7MI9 - chains E and H of the 10 polymer chains in the assembly; structure by electron microscopy, 3.89 A resolution.

# Chain E
Molecule: CRISPR-associated endoribonuclease Cas2
From: Geobacter sulfurreducens
Notes: EC 3.1.-.-
Reference sequence: Q74H35 (CAS2_GEOSL); residues 1-95 here = UniProt positions 1-95
Sequence (95 residues; row label = number of the first residue in the row):
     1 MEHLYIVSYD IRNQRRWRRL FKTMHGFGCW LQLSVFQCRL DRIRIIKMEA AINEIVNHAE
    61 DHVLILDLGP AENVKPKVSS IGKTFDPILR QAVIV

# Chain H
Molecule: 72-nt DNA strand
Sequence (72 nucleotides; row label = number of the first residue in the row):
     3 CTGTGCCGTC CGTAACGTTG TCGATTTTTG TATTCCGGGG CCATGATGCC CCGGCCTCAT
    63 TGAAGCGGCT TC

# Chain E / chain H interface
Contacting residue pairs (19; chain E residue first):
  Tyr9(E) - DA16(H)  hydrogen bond to the phosphate
  Asp10(E) - DT15(H)  phosphate contact
  Ile11(E) - DG14(H)  sugar contact
  Ile11(E) - DT15(H)  hydrogen bond to the phosphate
  Arg12(E) - DG14(H)  salt bridge to the phosphate
  Arg12(E) - DT15(H)  phosphate contact
  Gln14(E) - DT15(H)  base contact
  Gln14(E) - DA16(H)  base contact
  Gln14(E) - DA17(H)  base contact
  Trp17(E) - DT15(H)  base contact
  Trp17(E) - DA16(H)  hydrogen bond to the phosphate
  Phe21(E) - DA16(H)  phosphate contact
  Phe21(E) - DA17(H)  phosphate contact
  Trp30(E) - DA16(H)  sugar contact
  Leu33(E) - DT15(H)  phosphate contact
  Leu33(E) - DA16(H)  phosphate contact
  Ser34(E) - DT15(H)  sugar contact
  Ser34(E) - DA16(H)  phosphate contact
  Phe36(E) - DA16(H)  phosphate contact
Other interface residues (no listed pair), chain E (13 interface residues in all): Gln32, Val35

# Overview
Chain E and chain H form an interface of 13 and 4 residues respectively, with 3 hydrogen bonds and 1 salt
bridge. Polar contacts include Tyr9(E)-DA16(H), Ile11(E)-DT15(H) and Trp17(E)-DA16(H).
Here chain E is CRISPR-associated endoribonuclease Cas2 (Geobacter sulfurreducens) and chain H is a 72-nt DNA
strand. Entry 7MI9 (Full integration complex of Cas1/Cas2 from Cas4-containing system) was determined by
electron microscopy, deposited together with 7MI4, 7MI5, 7MIB and 7MID.
